9BPU - chains C and A of the 3 polymer chains in the assembly; structure by electron microscopy, 3.26 A resolution.

Chain C:
Name: Interferon lambda-4
From: Homo sapiens
UniProtKB: K9M1U5 (IFNL4_HUMAN); numbering as in UniProt (aligned over 21-179)
Sequence (175 residues; numbered 16 to 190; the number before each row is that of its first residue):
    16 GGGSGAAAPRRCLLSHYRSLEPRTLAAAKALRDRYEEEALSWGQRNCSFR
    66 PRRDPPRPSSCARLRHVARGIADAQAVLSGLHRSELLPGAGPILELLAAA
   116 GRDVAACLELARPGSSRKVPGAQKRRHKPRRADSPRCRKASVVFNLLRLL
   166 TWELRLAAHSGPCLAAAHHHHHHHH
Unresolved in the structure: 16-22, 128-146, 180-190
Construct notes: expression tag (16-20, 180-190)
Disulfides: Cys-27/Cys-122, Cys-62/Cys-152, Cys-76/Cys-178

Chain A:
Name: Interleukin-10 receptor subunit beta
From: Homo sapiens
UniProtKB: Q08334 (I10R2_HUMAN); residues 20-220 here = UniProt positions 20-220
Sequence (212 residues; row label = number of the first residue in the row):
    18 GSMVPPPENVRMNSVNFKNILQWESPAFAKGQLTFTAQYLSYRIFQDKCM
    68 QTTLTECDFSSLSKYGDHTLRVRAEFADEHSDWVQITFCPVDDTIIGPPG
   118 MQVEVLADSLHMRFLAPKIENEYETWTMKDMYNSWTYNVQYWKQGTDEKF
   168 QITPQYDFEVLRNLEPRTTYCVQVRGFLPDRNKAGEWSEPVCEQTTHDET
   218 VPSAAAHHHHHH
Unresolved in the structure: 18-19, 215-229
Construct notes: expression tag (18-19, 221-229); conflict Gln-49 (Asn in Q08334), Gln-68 (Asn in Q08334), Gln-102 (Asn in Q08334), Asp-147 (Asn in Q08334), Met-148 (Val in Q08334), Gln-161 (Asn in Q08334), Arg-184 (Trp in Q08334)
UniProt features mapped onto this chain:
  - natural variant: Lys-47 (K47E: Risk factor for HBV infection)
Disulfides: Cys-66/Cys-74, Cys-188/Cys-209
What the authors report for this chain:
  - conformationally variable residues (domain motion, side-chain flip): Ala-46, Trp-143

How chain C and chain A interact:
Residue-residue contacts - 36 pairs, chain C then chain A:
  Arg-25(C) / Asp-109(A)  salt bridge
  Arg-26(C) / Asp-197(A)  hydrogen bond (side chain-backbone)
  Arg-26(C) / Arg-198(A)  hydrogen bond (side chain-backbone)
  Leu-28(C) / Asp-197(A)
  Leu-28(C) / Arg-198(A)
  Ser-30(C) / Asn-150(A)
  Ser-30(C) / Ser-151(A)
  Ser-30(C) / Asp-197(A)
  His-31(C) / Val-108(A)
  His-31(C) / Met-148(A)
  His-31(C) / Arg-198(A)
  Tyr-32(C) / Tyr-82(A)  hydrophobic
  Arg-33(C) / Asn-150(A)
  Arg-33(C) / Ser-151(A)
  Ser-34(C) / Trp-143(A)
  Ser-34(C) / Asp-147(A)
  Ser-34(C) / Asn-150(A)  hydrogen bond (backbone-side chain)
  Leu-35(C) / Tyr-82(A)
  Leu-35(C) / Trp-143(A)
  Glu-36(C) / Lys-81(A)
  Glu-36(C) / Tyr-82(A)  hydrogen bond (backbone-side chain)
  Glu-36(C) / Glu-139(A)
  Glu-36(C) / Trp-143(A)
  Pro-37(C) / Glu-139(A)
  Pro-37(C) / Trp-143(A)
  Arg-38(C) / Glu-139(A)
  Arg-38(C) / Tyr-140(A)  hydrogen bond
  His-97(C) / Tyr-59(A)
  Arg-98(C) / Tyr-59(A)
  Ala-105(C) / Tyr-59(A)
  Gly-106(C) / Tyr-59(A)
  Leu-109(C) / Tyr-59(A)
  Glu-110(C) / Ser-80(A)  hydrogen bond
  Glu-110(C) / Tyr-82(A)
  Ala-114(C) / Gly-83(A)
  Arg-117(C) / Gly-83(A)
Interface residues without a listed pair, chain C (22 interface residues in all): Thr-39, Leu-111
Interface residues without a listed pair, chain A (20 interface residues in all): Asp-84, His-85, Tyr-149, Asn-199
From the paper, about this interface:
  - specific contacts: Leu-35(C)/Trp-143(A) (backbone contact), Glu-36(C)/Tyr-82(A) (backbone contact), Arg-38(C)/Tyr-140(A) (hydrogen bond)
  - interface residues, chain A: Tyr-59(A), Tyr-82(A)

Summary:
Chain C and chain A form an interface of 22 and 20 residues respectively; the contacts include 6 hydrogen
bonds and 1 salt bridge. Among the polar pairs are Arg-25(C)/Asp-109(A), Arg-26(C)/Asp-197(A) and
Arg-26(C)/Arg-198(A). The paper describes backbone contacts between Leu-35(C) and Trp-143(A) and Glu-36(C) and
Tyr-82(A); a hydrogen bond between Arg-38(C) and Tyr-140(A). From the paper: interface residues Tyr-59(A) and
Tyr-82(A); conformational variability at Ala-46(A) and Trp-143(A).
Here chain C is Interferon lambda-4 and chain A is Interleukin-10 receptor subunit beta, both from Homo
sapiens. Entry 9BPU (Structure of the IFN-lambda4/IFN-lambdaR1/IL-10Rbeta receptor complex with an engineered
IL-10Rbeta) was determined by electron microscopy, deposited together with 9BPV.
